Entry 7CHN (X-ray diffraction, 2.40 A resolution); this record covers chain A.

== Chain A ==
Molecule: Dual specificity protein kinase TTK
Source organism: Homo sapiens
Notes: EC 2.7.12.1
Reference sequence: P33981 (TTK_HUMAN); residues 515-795 here = UniProt positions 515-795
Sequence (282 residues; numbered 515 to 796; the number before each row is that of its first residue):
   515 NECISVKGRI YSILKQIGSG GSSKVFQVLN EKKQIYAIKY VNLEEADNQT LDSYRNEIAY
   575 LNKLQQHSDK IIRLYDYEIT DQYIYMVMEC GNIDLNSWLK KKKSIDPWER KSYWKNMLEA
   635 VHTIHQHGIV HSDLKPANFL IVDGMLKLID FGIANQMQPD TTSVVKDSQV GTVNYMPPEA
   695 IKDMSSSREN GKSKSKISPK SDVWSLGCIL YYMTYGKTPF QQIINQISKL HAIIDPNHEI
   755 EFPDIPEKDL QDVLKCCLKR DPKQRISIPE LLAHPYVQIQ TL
Unresolved in the structure: 617-618, 680-683, 700-709
Modified residues: Thr-675, Thr-676, Thr-686 (phosphothreonine; TPO); Ser-677 (phosphoserine; SEP)
Construct notes: expression tag (796)
Small-molecule neighbours: FZL (4-(cyclohexylamino)-2-[[2-methoxy-4-(2-oxidanylidenepyrrolidin-1-yl)phenyl]amino]-7H-pyrrolo[2,3-d]pyrimidine-5-carbonitrile): Lys-529, Ile-531, Gly-532, Val-539, Gln-541, Ala-551, Lys-553, Ile-586, Met-602, Glu-603, Cys-604, Gly-605, Asn-606, Ile-607, Asp-608, Ser-611, Ala-651, Leu-654, Ile-663, Met-671, Gln-672, Pro-673

== Overview ==
Ligands of chain A: compound FZL.
Chain A is Dual specificity protein kinase TTK (Homo sapiens); the structure, Crystal structure of TTK kinase
domain in complex with compound 9, was determined by X-ray diffraction (same publication as 7CHM, 7CHT, 7CIL,
7CJA and 7CLH).
